Entry 5GKI (X-ray diffraction, 2.90 A resolution); this record covers chains A and C of the 4 polymer chains in the assembly.

[Chain A]
Molecule: Endonuclease EndoMS
Organism: Thermococcus kodakarensis KOD1
Notes: EC 3.1.-.-
UniProt: Q5JER9 (NUCS_THEKO); residue numbers follow UniProt; this construct covers 1-252
Sequence (252 residues; numbered 1 to 252; the number before each row is that of its first residue):
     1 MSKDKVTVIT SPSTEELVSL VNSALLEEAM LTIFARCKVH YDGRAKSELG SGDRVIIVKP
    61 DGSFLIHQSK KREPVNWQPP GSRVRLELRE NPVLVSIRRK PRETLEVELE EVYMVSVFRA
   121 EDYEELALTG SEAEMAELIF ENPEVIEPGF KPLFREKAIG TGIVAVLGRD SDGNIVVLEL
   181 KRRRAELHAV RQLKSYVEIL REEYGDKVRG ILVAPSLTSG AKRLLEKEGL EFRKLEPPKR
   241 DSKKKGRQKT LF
Not modelled in the structure: 1, 241-252
Sequence notes: engineered mutation Ala165 (Asp in Q5JER9)
Metal / ion sites: Mg2+: Glu179 (shared with DG6(C) of chain C; 1 residue of chain D)

[Chain C]
Molecule: 15-nt DNA strand
Sequence (15 nucleotides; each row starts with the number of its first residue):
     1 GCCTAGGTCC CGTCC
Metal / ion sites: Mg2+ site 1: DG6 (shared with Glu179(A) of chain A; 1 residue of chain D)

[Interface between chain A and chain C]
Residue-residue contacts - 47 pairs, chain A then chain C:
  Tyr41(A) - DT8(C)  stacking on the base
  Arg44(A) - DT8(C)  hydrogen bond to the base
  Arg44(A) - DC9(C)  salt bridge to the phosphate
  Arg44(A) - DC10(C)  salt bridge to the phosphate
  Ala45(A) - DT8(C)  sugar contact
  Lys71(A) - DC11(C)  phosphate contact
  Lys71(A) - DG12(C)  salt bridge to the phosphate
  Arg72(A) - DC10(C)  sugar contact
  Arg72(A) - DC11(C)  hydrogen bond to the phosphate
  Glu73(A) - DC10(C)  phosphate contact
  Glu73(A) - DC11(C)  hydrogen bond to the phosphate
  Val75(A) - DT8(C)  base contact
  Asn76(A) - DT8(C)  hydrogen bond to the base
  Trp77(A) - DT8(C)  stacking on the base
  Trp77(A) - DC9(C)  phosphate contact
  Trp77(A) - DC10(C)  hydrogen bond to the phosphate
  Pro80(A) - DC11(C)  phosphate contact
  Glu103(A) - DT8(C)  base contact
  Leu128(A) - DT8(C)  phosphate contact
  Ser131(A) - DG7(C)  phosphate contact
  Glu132(A) - DG6(C)  sugar contact
  Glu132(A) - DG7(C)  hydrogen bond to the phosphate
  Gly162(A) - DT4(C)  phosphate contact
  Gly162(A) - DA5(C)  phosphate contact
  Ile163(A) - DT4(C)  phosphate contact
  Ile163(A) - DA5(C)  hydrogen bond to the phosphate
  Glu179(A) - DG6(C)  phosphate contact
  Lys181(A) - DG6(C)  salt bridge to the phosphate
  Arg182(A) - DG7(C)  phosphate contact
  Arg182(A) - DC9(C)  salt bridge to the phosphate
  Arg183(A) - DC9(C)  salt bridge to the phosphate
  Arg184(A) - DC2(C)  phosphate contact
  Arg184(A) - DC3(C)  salt bridge to the phosphate
  Glu186(A) - DT4(C)  base contact
  Leu187(A) - DT4(C)  phosphate contact
  Leu187(A) - DA5(C)  phosphate contact
  His188(A) - DG6(C)  salt bridge to the phosphate
  Arg191(A) - DA5(C)  salt bridge to the phosphate
  Gln192(A) - DA5(C)  sugar contact
  Gln192(A) - DG6(C)  hydrogen bond to the phosphate
  Tyr196(A) - DA5(C)  hydrogen bond to the phosphate
  Thr218(A) - DC3(C)  phosphate contact
  Thr218(A) - DT4(C)  hydrogen bond to the phosphate
  Ser219(A) - DC3(C)  hydrogen bond to the phosphate
  Ser219(A) - DT4(C)  phosphate contact
  Gly220(A) - DT4(C)  hydrogen bond to the phosphate
  Arg223(A) - DT4(C)  salt bridge to the phosphate
Also at the interface, not in a pair above, chain A (37 interface residues in all): Ser47, Pro79, Leu126, Leu180, Leu217, Ala221

[Overview]
The interface between chain A and chain C involves 37 residues on one side and 11 on the other; the contacts
include 12 hydrogen bonds, 10 salt bridges and 2 aromatic stacking contacts. Polar contacts include
Arg44(A)-DT8(C), Asn76(A)-DT8(C) and Arg72(A)-DC11(C).
Chain A is Endonuclease EndoMS (Thermococcus kodakarensis KOD1) and chain C is a 15-nt DNA strand; the
structure, Structure of EndoMS-dsDNA3 complex, was determined by X-ray diffraction together with 5GKE, 5GKF,
5GKG, 5GKH and 5GKJ from the same study.
